Entry 6LSN (X-ray diffraction, 2.44 A resolution); this record covers chains B and E of the 6 polymer chains in the assembly.

[Chain B]
Molecule: Tubulin beta chain
From: Sus scrofa
UniProtKB: A0A287AGU7 (A0A287AGU7_PIG); the author numbering skips numbers that UniProt does not, so the offset changes along the chain: 1-42 = UniProt 1-42; 45-360 = UniProt 43-358; 369-455 = UniProt 359-445
Sequence (445 residues; row label = number of the first residue in the row; note: 10 numbers in that range are skipped by the numbering (no residue carries them; nothing is unmodelled there)):
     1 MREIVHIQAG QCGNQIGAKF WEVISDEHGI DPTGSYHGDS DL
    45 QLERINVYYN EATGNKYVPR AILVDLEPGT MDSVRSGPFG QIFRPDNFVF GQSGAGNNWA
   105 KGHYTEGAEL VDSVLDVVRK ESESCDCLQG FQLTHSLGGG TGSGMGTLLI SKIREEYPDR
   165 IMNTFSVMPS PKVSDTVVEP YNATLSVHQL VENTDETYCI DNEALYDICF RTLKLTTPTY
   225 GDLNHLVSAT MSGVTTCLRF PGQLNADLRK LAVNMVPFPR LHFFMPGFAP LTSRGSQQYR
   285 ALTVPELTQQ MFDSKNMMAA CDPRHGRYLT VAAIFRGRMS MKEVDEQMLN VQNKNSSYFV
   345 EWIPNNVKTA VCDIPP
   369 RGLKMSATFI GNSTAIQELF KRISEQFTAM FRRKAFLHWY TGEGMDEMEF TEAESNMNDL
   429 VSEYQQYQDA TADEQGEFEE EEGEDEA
Not modelled in the structure: 1, 279-281, 439-455
Metal / ion sites: Mg2+: Q11 (together with GDP); Ca2+ near E113 (its only coordinating residue here)
Ligand contacts:
  - ERR (2-(1-methylindol-5-yl)-7-(3,4,5-trimethoxyphenyl)pyrazolo[1,5-a]pyrimidine): V238, C241, L242, L248, N249, A250, D251, L252, K254, L255, N258, M259, T314, V315, A316, I318, N349, N350, V351, K352, A354, I378
  - GDP (guanosine-5'-diphosphate): G10, Q11, C12, Q15, I16, N101, S140, G142, G143, G144, T145, G146, S147, V171, P173, V177, D179, E183, N206, L209, Y224, L227, N228

[Chain E]
Molecule: Stathmin-4
From: Mus musculus
UniProtKB: P63042 (STMN4_MOUSE); residues 5-145 here correspond to UniProt positions 49-189 (UniProt number = residue number + 44)
Sequence (143 residues; numbered 3 to 145; the number before each row is that of its first residue):
     3 MADMEVIELN KCTSGQSFEV ILKPPSFDGV PEFNASLPRR RDPSLEEIQK KLEAAEERRK
    63 YQEAELLKHL AEKREHEREV IQKAIEENNN FIKMAKEKLA QKMESNKENR EAHLAAMLER
   123 LQEKDKHAEE VRKNKELKEE ASR
Not modelled in the structure: 3-5, 29-43, 145
Sequence notes: initiating methionine (3); expression tag (4)

[Interface between chain B and chain E]
Pairs across the interface (25; chain B residue first):
  H107(B) - K75(E)  hydrogen bond
  Y108(B) - H78(E)  hydrogen bond
  Y108(B) - V82(E)  hydrophobic
  Y108(B) - I83(E)
  L152(B) - E79(E)
  S155(B) - K75(E)
  S155(B) - R76(E)  hydrogen bond
  K156(B) - R76(E)
  K156(B) - E79(E)  salt bridge
  R158(B) - L68(E)
  E159(B) - L72(E)
  E159(B) - R76(E)  salt bridge
  P162(B) - E65(E)
  P162(B) - L68(E)  hydrophobic
  Q193(B) - K75(E)
  E196(B) - H71(E)  salt bridge
  T409(B) - E89(E)
  E411(B) - V82(E)
  E411(B) - A86(E)
  G412(B) - V82(E)
  G412(B) - K85(E)
  G412(B) - A86(E)
  M413(B) - V82(E)
  D414(B) - K85(E)  salt bridge
  E417(B) - H78(E)  salt bridge
Other interface residues (no listed pair), chain B (18 interface residues in all): T109, G410
Other interface residues (no listed pair), chain E (15 interface residues in all): L69, N90

[Overview]
The interface between chain B and chain E involves 18 residues on one side and 15 on the other; the contacts
include 3 hydrogen bonds and 5 salt bridges. Among the polar pairs are K156(B)-E79(E), E159(B)-R76(E) and
E196(B)-H71(E).
Here chain B is Tubulin beta chain (Sus scrofa) and chain E is Stathmin-4 (Mus musculus). Entry 6LSN (Crystal
structure of tubulin-inhibitor complex) was determined by X-ray diffraction.
